Entry 4ED6 (X-ray diffraction, 2.21 A resolution); this record covers chains A and P of the 3 polymer chains in the assembly.

Chain A:
Protein: DNA polymerase eta
Source organism: Homo sapiens
Notes: EC 2.7.7.7; fragment: Catalytic core
UniProtKB: Q9Y253 (POLH_HUMAN); residues 1-432 here = UniProt positions 1-432
Chain sequence (435 residues; numbered -2 to 432; the number before each row is that of its first residue; numbers below 1 keep their minus sign (Gly-2 is residue -2)):
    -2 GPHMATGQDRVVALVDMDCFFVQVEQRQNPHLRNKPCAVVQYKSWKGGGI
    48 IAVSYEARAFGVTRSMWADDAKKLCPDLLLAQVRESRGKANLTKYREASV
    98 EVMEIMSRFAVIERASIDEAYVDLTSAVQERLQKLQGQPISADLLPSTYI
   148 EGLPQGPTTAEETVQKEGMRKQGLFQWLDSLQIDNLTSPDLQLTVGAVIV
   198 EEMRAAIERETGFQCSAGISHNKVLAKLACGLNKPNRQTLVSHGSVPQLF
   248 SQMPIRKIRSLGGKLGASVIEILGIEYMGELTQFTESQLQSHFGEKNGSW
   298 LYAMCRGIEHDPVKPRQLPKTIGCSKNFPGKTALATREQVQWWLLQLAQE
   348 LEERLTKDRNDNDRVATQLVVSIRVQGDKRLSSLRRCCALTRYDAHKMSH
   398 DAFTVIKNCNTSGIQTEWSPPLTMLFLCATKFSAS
Unresolved in the structure: 155-157
Construct notes: expression tag (-2 to 0)
Swiss-Prot annotation at these positions:
  - binding site (Mg(2+)): Asp13, Met14, Asp115, Glu116
  - binding site (Mn(2+)): Asp13, Met14, Asp115, Glu116
  - binding site (a 2'-deoxyribonucleoside 5'-triphosphate): Arg61
  - natural variant: Val37 (deletion: In XPV), Leu75 (deletion: In XPV), Arg93 (R93P: In XPV), Arg111 (R111H: In XPV), Thr122 (T122P: In XPV), Gly153 (G153D: In a breast cancer sample), Thr191 (T191P: In XPV), Gly263 (G263V: In XPV), Val266 (V266D: In XPV), Gly295 (G295R: In XPV), Arg361 (R361S: In XPV)
  - mutagenesis: Tyr52 (Y52A/F: Reduces DNA polymerase activity; Y52E: Reduces DNA polymerase activity. Increases fidelity of replication and reduces translesion bypass), Arg61 (R61A: Reduces enzymatic activity by two-thirds), Ser62 (S62G: Increased DNA polymerase activity and translesion bypass compared to wild-type), Ala68 (A68S/V: Severe reduction in thymine dimer translesion bypass), Asn324 to Pro326 (Reduces binding to chromatin and to monoubiquitinated PCNA. Abolishes binding to monoubiquitinated PCNA; when associated with 705-E--H-713 Del)
From the paper describing this entry:
  - mutagenesis - S113A: unchanged catalytic activity

Chain P:
Molecule: 9-nt DNA strand
Sequence (9 nucleotides; row label = number of the first residue in the row):
     1 AGCGTCATA

Chain A / chain P interface:
Residue-residue contacts - 27 pairs, chain A then chain P:
  Phe17(A) - DA9(P)  phosphate contact
  Phe18(A) - DA9(P)  sugar contact
  Ile48(A) - DA9(P)  sugar contact
  Arg61(A) - DT8(P)  base contact
  Arg61(A) - DA9(P)  salt bridge to the phosphate
  Leu89(A) - DA9(P)  base contact
  Ile114(A) - DA9(P)  sugar contact
  Asp115(A) - DA9(P)  phosphate contact
  Lys224(A) - DT8(P)  salt bridge to the phosphate
  Arg256(A) - DA7(P)  phosphate contact
  Ser257(A) - DC6(P)  phosphate contact
  Ser257(A) - DA7(P)  hydrogen bond to the phosphate
  Leu258(A) - DA7(P)  phosphate contact
  Gly259(A) - DA7(P)  hydrogen bond to the phosphate
  Gly260(A) - DC6(P)  phosphate contact
  Gly260(A) - DA7(P)  phosphate contact
  Lys261(A) - DT5(P)  salt bridge to the phosphate
  Lys261(A) - DC6(P)  hydrogen bond to the phosphate
  Leu262(A) - DC6(P)  hydrogen bond to the phosphate
  Arg377(A) - DC3(P)  phosphate contact
  Arg377(A) - DG4(P)  salt bridge to the phosphate
  Leu381(A) - DC3(P)  phosphate contact
  Arg382(A) - DG2(P)  phosphate contact
  Arg382(A) - DC3(P)  hydrogen bond to the phosphate
  Arg382(A) - DG4(P)  hydrogen bond to the base
  Arg383(A) - DG2(P)  phosphate contact
  Cys384(A) - DG2(P)  hydrogen bond to the phosphate
Also at the interface, not in a pair above, chain A (24 interface residues in all): Arg55, Ile255, Ser379, Ser380
Also at the interface, not in a pair above, chain P (9 interface residues in all): DA1

Summary:
24 residues of chain A face 9 of chain P across their interface, with 7 hydrogen bonds and 4 salt bridges.
Polar contacts include Arg382(A)-DG4(P), Ser257(A)-DA7(P) and Gly259(A)-DA7(P). From the paper: S113A of chain
A leaves catalytic activity unchanged.
Chain A is DNA polymerase eta (Homo sapiens) and chain P is a 9-nt DNA strand; the structure, Human DNA
polymerase eta - DNA ternary complex: Reaction in the AT crystal at pH 6.7 ..., was determined by X-ray
diffraction (same publication as 4ECQ, 4ECR, 4ECS, 4ECT, 4ECU, 4ECV and 10 further entries).
